6X4W - chains J and P of the 9 polymer chains in the assembly; structure by electron microscopy, 3.80 A resolution.

Chain J:
Name: DNA-directed RNA polymerase subunit beta'
Source organism: Escherichia coli
Notes: EC 2.7.7.6
UniProt: A0A4S1NBU2 (A0A4S1NBU2_ECOLX); residues 1-1407 here = UniProt positions 1-1407
Amino-acid sequence (1407 residues; row label = number of the first residue in the row):
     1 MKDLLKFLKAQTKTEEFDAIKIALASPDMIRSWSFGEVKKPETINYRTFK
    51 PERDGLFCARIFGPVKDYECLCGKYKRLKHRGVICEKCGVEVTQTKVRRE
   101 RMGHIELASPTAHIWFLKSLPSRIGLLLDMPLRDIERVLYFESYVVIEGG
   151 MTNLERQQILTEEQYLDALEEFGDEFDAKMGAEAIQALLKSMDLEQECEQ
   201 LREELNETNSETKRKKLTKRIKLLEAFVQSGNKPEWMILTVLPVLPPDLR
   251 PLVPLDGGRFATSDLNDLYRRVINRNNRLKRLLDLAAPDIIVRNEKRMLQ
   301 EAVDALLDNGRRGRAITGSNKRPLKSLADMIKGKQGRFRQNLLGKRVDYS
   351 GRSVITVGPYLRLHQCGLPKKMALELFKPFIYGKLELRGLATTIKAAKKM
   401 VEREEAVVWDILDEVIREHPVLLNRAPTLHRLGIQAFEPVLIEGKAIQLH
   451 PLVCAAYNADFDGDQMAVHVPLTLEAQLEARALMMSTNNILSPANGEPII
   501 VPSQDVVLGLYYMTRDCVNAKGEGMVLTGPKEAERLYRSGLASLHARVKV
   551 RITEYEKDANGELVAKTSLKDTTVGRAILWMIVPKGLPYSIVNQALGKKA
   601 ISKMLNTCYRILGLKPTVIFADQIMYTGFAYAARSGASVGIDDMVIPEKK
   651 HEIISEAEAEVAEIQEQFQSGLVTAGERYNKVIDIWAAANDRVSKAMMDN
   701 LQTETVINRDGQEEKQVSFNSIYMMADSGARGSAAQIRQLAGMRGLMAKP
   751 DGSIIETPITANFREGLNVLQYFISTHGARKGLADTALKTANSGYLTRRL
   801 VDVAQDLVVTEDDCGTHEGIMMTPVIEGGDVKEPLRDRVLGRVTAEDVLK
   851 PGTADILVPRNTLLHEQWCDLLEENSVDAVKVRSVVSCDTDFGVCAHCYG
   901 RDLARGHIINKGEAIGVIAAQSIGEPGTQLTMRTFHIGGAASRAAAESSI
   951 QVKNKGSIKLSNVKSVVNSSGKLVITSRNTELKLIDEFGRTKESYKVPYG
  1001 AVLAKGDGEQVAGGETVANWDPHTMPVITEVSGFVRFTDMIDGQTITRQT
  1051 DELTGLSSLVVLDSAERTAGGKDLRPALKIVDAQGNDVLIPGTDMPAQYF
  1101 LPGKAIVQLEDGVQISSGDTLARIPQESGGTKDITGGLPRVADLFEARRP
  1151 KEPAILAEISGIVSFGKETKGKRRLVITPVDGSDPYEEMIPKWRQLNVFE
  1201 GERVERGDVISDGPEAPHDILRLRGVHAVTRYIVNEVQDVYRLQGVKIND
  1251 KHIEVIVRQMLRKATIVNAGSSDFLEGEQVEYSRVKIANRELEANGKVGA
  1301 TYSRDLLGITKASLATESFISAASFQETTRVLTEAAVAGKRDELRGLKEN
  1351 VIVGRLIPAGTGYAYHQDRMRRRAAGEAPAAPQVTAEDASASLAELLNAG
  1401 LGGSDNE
Not modelled in the structure: 1-15, 934-947, 1127-1134, 1374-1407
Sequence notes: conflict Val1384 (Met in A0A4S1NBU2)
Ion coordination: Zn2+ site 1: Cys70, Cys72, Cys85, Cys88; Mg2+: Asp460, Asp462, Asp464 (shared with 1 residue of chain R); Zn2+ site 2: Cys814, Cys888, Cys898

Chain P:
Molecule: 64-nt DNA strand
Sequence (64 nucleotides; each row starts with the number of its first residue):
     1 GGGTATTCGCCGCGTACCTCTCCTAGCCCGCAAGTATCCTATTCCTTGCA
    51 GCGGTGCCGTTGGG
Not modelled in the structure: 56-64

Interface between chain J and chain P:
Residue-residue contacts (11; chain J residue first):
  Ser319(J) - DA25(P)  hydrogen bond to the phosphate
  Asn320(J) - DT24(P)  sugar contact
  Lys334(J) - DC13(P)  phosphate contact
  Arg346(J) - DC17(P)  salt bridge to the phosphate
  Arg352(J) - DA16(P)  sugar contact
  Arg352(J) - DC17(P)  hydrogen bond to the sugar
  Ala426(J) - DA16(P)  sugar contact
  Thr790(J) - DT15(P)  base contact
  Tyr795(J) - DG14(P)  base contact
  Arg798(J) - DT15(P)  salt bridge to the phosphate
  Gln1326(J) - DG12(P)  sugar contact
Other interface residues (no listed pair), chain J (15 interface residues in all): Thr212, Pro427, Gln465, Ala791, Gly794
Other interface residues (no listed pair), chain P (9 interface residues in all): DG3

Summary:
15 residues of chain J face 9 of chain P across their interface, with 2 hydrogen bonds and 2 salt bridges.
Polar pairs include Arg352(J)-DC17(P), Ser319(J)-DA25(P) and Arg346(J)-DC17(P). Cys70(J), Cys72(J), Cys85(J)
and Cys88(J) coordinate Zn2+ site 1. Asp460(J), Asp462(J) and Asp464(J) form the Mg2+ site.
Chain J is DNA-directed RNA polymerase subunit beta' (Escherichia coli) and chain P is a 64-nt DNA strand; the
structure, Mfd-bound E.coli RNA polymerase elongation complex - III state, was determined by electron
microscopy, deposited together with 6X26, 6X2F, 6X2N, 6X43, 6X4Y and 6X50.
